PDB entry 8RAP | electron microscopy, 4.30 A resolution (low resolution: residue-level contacts below are approximate; hydrogen-bond / salt-bridge calls are withheld) | chains A and P of the 19 polymer chains in the assembly

Chain A:
Name: DNA-directed RNA polymerase II subunit RPB1
Organism: Saccharomyces cerevisiae
Notes: EC 2.7.7.6
Reference sequence: P04050 (RPB1_YEAST); residues 1-1733 here = UniProt positions 1-1733
Amino-acid sequence (1733 residues; row label = number of the first residue in the row):
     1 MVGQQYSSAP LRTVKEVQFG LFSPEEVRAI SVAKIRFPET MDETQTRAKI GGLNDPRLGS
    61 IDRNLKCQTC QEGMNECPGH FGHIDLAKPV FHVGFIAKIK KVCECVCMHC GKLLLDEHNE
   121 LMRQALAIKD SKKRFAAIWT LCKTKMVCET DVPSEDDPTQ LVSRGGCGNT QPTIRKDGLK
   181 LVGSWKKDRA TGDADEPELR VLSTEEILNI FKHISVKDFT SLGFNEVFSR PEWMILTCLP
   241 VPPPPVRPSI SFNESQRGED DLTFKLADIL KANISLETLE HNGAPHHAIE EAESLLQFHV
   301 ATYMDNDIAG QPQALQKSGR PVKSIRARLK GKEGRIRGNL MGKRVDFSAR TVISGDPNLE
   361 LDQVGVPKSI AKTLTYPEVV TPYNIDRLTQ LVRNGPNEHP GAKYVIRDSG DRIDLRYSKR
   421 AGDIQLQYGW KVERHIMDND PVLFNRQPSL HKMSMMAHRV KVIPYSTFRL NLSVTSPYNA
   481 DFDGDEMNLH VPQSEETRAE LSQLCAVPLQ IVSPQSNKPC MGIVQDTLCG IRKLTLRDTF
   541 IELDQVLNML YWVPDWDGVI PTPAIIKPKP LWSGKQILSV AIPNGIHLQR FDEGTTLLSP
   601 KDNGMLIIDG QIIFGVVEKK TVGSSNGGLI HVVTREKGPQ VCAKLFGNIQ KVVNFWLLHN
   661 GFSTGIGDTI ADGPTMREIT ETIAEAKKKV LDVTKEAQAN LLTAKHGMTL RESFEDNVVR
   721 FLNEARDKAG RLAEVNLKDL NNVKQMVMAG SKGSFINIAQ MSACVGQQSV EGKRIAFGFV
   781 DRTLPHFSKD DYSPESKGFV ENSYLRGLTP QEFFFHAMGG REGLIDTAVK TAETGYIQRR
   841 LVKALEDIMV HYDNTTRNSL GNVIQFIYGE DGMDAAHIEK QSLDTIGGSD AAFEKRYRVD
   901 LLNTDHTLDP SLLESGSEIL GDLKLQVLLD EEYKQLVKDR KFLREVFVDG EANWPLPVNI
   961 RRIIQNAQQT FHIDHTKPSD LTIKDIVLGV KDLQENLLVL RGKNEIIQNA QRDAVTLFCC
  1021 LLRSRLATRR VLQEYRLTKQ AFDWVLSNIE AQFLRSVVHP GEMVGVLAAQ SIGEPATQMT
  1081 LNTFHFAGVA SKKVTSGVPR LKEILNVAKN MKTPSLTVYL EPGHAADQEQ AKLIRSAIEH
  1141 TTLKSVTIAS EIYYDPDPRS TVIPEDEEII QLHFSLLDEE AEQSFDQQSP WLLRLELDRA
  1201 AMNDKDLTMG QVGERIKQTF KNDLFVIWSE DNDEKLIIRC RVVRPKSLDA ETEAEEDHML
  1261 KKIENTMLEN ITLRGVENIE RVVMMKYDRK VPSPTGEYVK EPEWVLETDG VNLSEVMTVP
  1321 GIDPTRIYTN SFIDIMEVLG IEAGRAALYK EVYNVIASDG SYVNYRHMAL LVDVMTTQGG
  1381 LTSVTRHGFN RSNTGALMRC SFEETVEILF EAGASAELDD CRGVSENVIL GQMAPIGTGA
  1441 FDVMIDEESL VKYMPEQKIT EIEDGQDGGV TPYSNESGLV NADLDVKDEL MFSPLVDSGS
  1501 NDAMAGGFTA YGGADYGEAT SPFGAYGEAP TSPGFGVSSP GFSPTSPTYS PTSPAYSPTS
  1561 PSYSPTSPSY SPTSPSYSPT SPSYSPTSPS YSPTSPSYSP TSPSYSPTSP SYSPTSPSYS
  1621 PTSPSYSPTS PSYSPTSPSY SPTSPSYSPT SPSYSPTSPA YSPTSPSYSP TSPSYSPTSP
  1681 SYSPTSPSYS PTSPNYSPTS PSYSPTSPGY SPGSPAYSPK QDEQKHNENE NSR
Not modelled in the structure: 1-3, 186-196, 253-256, 1080-1092, 1176-1186, 1245-1256, 1455-1733
Bound ions: Zn2+ site 1: Cys67, Cys77; Zn2+ site 2: Cys107, Cys110, Cys167; Mg2+: Asp483 (shared with U35(P) of chain P)
UniProt features mapped onto this chain:
  - region: Pro248 to Asp260 (Lid loop), Asn306 to Lys323 (Rudder loop), Pro810 to Glu822 (Bridging helix)
  - binding site (Zn(2+)): Cys67, Cys70, Cys77, His80, Cys107, Cys110, Cys148, Cys167
  - binding site (Mg(2+)): Asp481, Asp483, Asp485
  - modified residue: Thr1471 (Phosphothreonine)
  - cross-link (Glycyl lysine isopeptide (Lys-Gly)): Lys695 (interchain with G-Cter in ubiquitin), Lys1246 (interchain with G-Cter in ubiquitin), Lys1350 (interchain with G-Cter in ubiquitin)
  - natural variant: Ser1653 to Pro1659 (deletion: In strain: A364A)
  - mutagenesis: Lys1246 (K1246R: Impairs ubiquitination during transcription stress)

Chain P:
Molecule: 35-nt RNA strand
Sequence (35 nucleotides; numbered 1 to 35; the number before each row is that of its first residue):
     1 AGUCGUGCGU CUAAUAACCG GAGAGGGAAC CCACU
Not modelled in the structure: 1, 11-19
Bound ions: Mg2+: U35 (shared with Asp483(A) of chain A)

Interface between chain A and chain P:
Residue-residue contacts (7):
  Arg63(A) - G25(P)
  Ile250(A) - G26(P)
  Ile250(A) - G27(P)
  Phe252(A) - G26(P)
  Arg320(A) - A28(P)
  Asp483(A) - U35(P)
  Asp485(A) - U35(P)
Interface residues without a listed pair, chain A (11 interface residues in all): Asp62, Met74, Arg446, Pro448, Glu486

Overview:
11 residues of chain A and 5 residues of chain P are in contact. Cys67(A) and Cys77(A) coordinate Zn2+ site 1.
Cys107(A), Cys110(A) and Cys167(A) coordinate Zn2+ site 2. From UniProt: 8 Zn2+-binding residues, 3
Mg2+-binding residues and one mutagenesis site on chain A.
Here chain A is DNA-directed RNA polymerase II subunit RPB1 (Saccharomyces cerevisiae) and chain P is a 35-nt
RNA strand. Entry 8RAP (Structure of Sen1-ADP.BeF3 bound RNA Polymerase II pre-termination complex) was
determined by electron microscopy together with 8RAM, 8RAN and 8RAO from the same study.
